3I11 - chain A; structure by X-ray diffraction, 1.45 A resolution.

== Chain A ==
Protein: Beta-lactamase 2
Source organism: Bacillus cereus
Notes: EC 3.5.2.6
UniProt: P04190 (BLA2_BACCE); residues 1-227 here correspond to UniProt positions 31-257 (UniProt number = residue number + 30)
Chain sequence (227 residues; row label = number of the first residue in the row):
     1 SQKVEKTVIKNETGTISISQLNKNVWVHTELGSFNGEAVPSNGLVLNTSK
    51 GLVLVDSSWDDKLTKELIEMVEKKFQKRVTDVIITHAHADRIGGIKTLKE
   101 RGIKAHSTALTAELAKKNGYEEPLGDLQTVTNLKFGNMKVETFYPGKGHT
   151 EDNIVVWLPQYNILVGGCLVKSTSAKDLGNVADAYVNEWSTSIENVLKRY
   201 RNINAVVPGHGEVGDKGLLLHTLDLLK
Disordered / not traced: 1-5, 32-38
Metal / ion sites: Co2+ site 1: His86, His88, His149; Co2+ site 2: Asp90, His210

== Summary ==
The Co2+ site 1 is built by His86, His88 and His149. The Co2+ site 2 is built by Asp90 and His210.
Chain A is Beta-lactamase 2 (Bacillus cereus); the structure, Cobalt-substituted metallo-beta-lactamase from
Bacillus cereus, was determined by X-ray diffraction together with 3I0V, 3I13, 3I14 and 3I15 from the same
study.
